5U1G - chains D and Z of the 4 polymer chains in the assembly; structure by X-ray diffraction, 3.64 A resolution.

Chain D:
Molecule: ParA
Organism: unidentified plasmid
Chain sequence (214 residues; row label = number of the first residue in the row):
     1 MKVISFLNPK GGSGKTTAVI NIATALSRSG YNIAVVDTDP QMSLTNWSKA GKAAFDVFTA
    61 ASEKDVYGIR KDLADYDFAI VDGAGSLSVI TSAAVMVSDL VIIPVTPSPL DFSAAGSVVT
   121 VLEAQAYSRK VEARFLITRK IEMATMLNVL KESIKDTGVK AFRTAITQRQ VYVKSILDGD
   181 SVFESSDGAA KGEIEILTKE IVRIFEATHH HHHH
Unresolved in the structure: 212-214
Residues lining bound ligands:
  - AMP-PNP (ANP; phosphoaminophosphonic acid-adenylate ester), molecule 1: K10, G11, G12, S13, G14, K15, T16, T17, D39, G85, T138, R139, I166, T167, Q168, R169, Y172, V173
  - AMP-PNP (ANP), molecule 2: K10, G11, S108, L110
From the paper describing this entry:
  - binding site for AMP-PNP: K10

Chain Z:
Molecule: TP228 ParB fragment
Organism: unidentified plasmid
Chain sequence (19 residues; row label = number of the first residue in the row):
   142 KAHTSVKKMT FGENRDLER
Unresolved in the structure: 142-149, 157-160

Chain D / chain Z interface:
Pairs across the interface (9):
  P109(D) - F152(Z)  hydrophobic
  P109(D) - R156(Z)  hydrogen bond (backbone-side chain)
  F112(D) - R156(Z)
  V149(D) - G153(Z)
  E152(D) - E154(Z)
  S153(D) - G153(Z)  hydrogen bond (side chain-backbone)
  S153(D) - E154(Z)
  S153(D) - R156(Z)
  D156(D) - E154(Z)
Other interface residues (no listed pair), chain D (8 interface residues in all): S113, T145
Other interface residues (no listed pair), chain Z (5 interface residues in all): M150
The authors on this interface:
  - interface residues, chain D: P109(D)

Summary:
8 residues of chain D and 5 residues of chain Z are in contact; the contacts include 2 hydrogen bonds. Among
the polar pairs are P109(D)-R156(Z) and S153(D)-G153(Z). Chain D binds AMP-PNP. From the paper: a binding site
for AMP-PNP at K10(D); the interface residue P109(D).
Chain D is ParA and chain Z is TP228 ParB fragment, both from unidentified plasmid; the structure, Structure
of TP228 ParA-AMPPNP-ParB complex, was determined by X-ray diffraction, deposited together with 5U1J.
